PDB entry 4RQP | X-ray diffraction, 3.15 A resolution | chains E and Q of the 15 polymer chains in the assembly

# Chain E (and Q)
Name: Capsid protein VP1
Organism: Enterovirus A71
Notes: engineered mutation(s): K550Q; chain Q of this document is another copy of the same molecule, construct and numbering; everything in this record applies to it too
UniProtKB: F6KTB0 (F6KTB0_9ENTO); residues 1-297 here correspond to UniProt positions 566-862 (UniProt number = residue number + 565)
Amino-acid sequence (297 residues; row label = number of the first residue in the row):
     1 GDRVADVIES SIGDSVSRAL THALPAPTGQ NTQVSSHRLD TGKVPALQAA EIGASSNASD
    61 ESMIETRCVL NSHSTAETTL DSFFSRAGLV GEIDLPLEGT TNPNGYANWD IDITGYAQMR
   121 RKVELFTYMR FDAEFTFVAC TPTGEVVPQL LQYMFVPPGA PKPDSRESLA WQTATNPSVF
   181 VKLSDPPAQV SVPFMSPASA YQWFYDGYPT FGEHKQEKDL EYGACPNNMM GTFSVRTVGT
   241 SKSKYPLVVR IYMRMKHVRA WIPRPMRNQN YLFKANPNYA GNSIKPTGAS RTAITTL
Not modelled in the structure: 1-73, 297

# How chain E and chain Q interact
Residue-residue contacts (34; chain E residue first):
  Arg86(E) - Ala174(Q)
  Arg86(E) - Thr175(Q)
  Leu89(E) - Gln172(Q)
  Glu92(E) - Gln172(Q)
  Tyr116(E) - Gln172(Q)
  Tyr116(E) - Thr173(Q)
  Tyr116(E) - Ala174(Q)  hydrogen bond (side chain-backbone)
  Val138(E) - Leu150(Q)  hydrophobic
  Cys140(E) - Leu150(Q)  hydrophobic
  Cys140(E) - Val238(Q)  hydrophobic
  Pro142(E) - Gly239(Q)
  Pro142(E) - Thr240(Q)  hydrogen bond (backbone-backbone)
  Pro142(E) - Ser241(Q)  hydrogen bond (backbone-backbone)
  Thr143(E) - Gln149(Q)  hydrogen bond (backbone-side chain)
  Thr143(E) - Val238(Q)
  Thr143(E) - Ser241(Q)
  Thr143(E) - Lys242(Q)
  Thr143(E) - Ser243(Q)
  Gly144(E) - Gln149(Q)
  Gly144(E) - Leu150(Q)  hydrogen bond (backbone-backbone)
  Gly144(E) - Val238(Q)  hydrogen bond (backbone-backbone)
  Glu145(E) - Pro148(Q)
  Glu145(E) - Lys244(Q)  salt bridge
  Glu145(E) - Tyr245(Q)  hydrogen bond
  Val146(E) - Pro148(Q)  hydrogen bond (backbone-backbone)
  Val146(E) - Lys182(Q)
  Leu183(E) - Lys182(Q)
  Ser184(E) - Lys182(Q)
  Asp185(E) - Lys182(Q)  hydrogen bond (backbone-side chain)
  Pro186(E) - Lys182(Q)
  Arg250(E) - Val238(Q)
  Arg250(E) - Gly239(Q)
  Arg250(E) - Thr240(Q)
  Tyr252(E) - Phe180(Q)
Other interface residues (no listed pair), chain E (21 interface residues in all): Ala87, Gly88, Ala139, Pro187

# Summary
21 residues of chain E and 17 residues of chain Q are in contact; the contacts include 9 hydrogen bonds and 1
salt bridge. Polar contacts include Glu145(E)-Lys244(Q), Tyr116(E)-Ala174(Q) and Thr143(E)-Gln149(Q).
Both chains are Capsid protein VP1 (Enterovirus A71). Entry 4RQP (Crystal structure of the natually occurring
empty particle of a clinical C4 strain EV71) was determined by X-ray diffraction together with 4RR3 and 4RS5
from the same study.
